Entry 7K0Q (electron microscopy, 3.30 A resolution); this record covers chains B and C of the 4 polymer chains in the assembly.

Chain B:
Name: Serine palmitoyltransferase 2
Organism: Homo sapiens
Notes: EC 2.3.1.50
UniProt: O15270 (SPTC2_HUMAN); residues 1-562 here = UniProt positions 1-562
Sequence (562 residues; numbered 1 to 562; the number before each row is that of its first residue):
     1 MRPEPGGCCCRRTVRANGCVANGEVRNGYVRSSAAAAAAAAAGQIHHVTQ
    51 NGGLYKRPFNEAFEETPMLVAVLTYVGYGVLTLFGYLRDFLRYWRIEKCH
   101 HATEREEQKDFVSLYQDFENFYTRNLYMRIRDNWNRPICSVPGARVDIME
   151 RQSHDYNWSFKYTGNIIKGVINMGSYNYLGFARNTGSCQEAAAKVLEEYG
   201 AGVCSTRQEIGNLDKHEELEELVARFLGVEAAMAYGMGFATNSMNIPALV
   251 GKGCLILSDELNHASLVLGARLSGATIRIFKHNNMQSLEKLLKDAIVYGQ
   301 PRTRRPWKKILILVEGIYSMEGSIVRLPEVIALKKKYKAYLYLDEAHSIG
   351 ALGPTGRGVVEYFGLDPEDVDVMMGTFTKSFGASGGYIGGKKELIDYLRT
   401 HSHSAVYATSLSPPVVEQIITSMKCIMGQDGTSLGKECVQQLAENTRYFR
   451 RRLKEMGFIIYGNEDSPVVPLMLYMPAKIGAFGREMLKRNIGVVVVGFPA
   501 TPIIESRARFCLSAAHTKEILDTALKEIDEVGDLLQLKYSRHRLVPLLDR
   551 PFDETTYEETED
Unresolved in the structure: 1-52, 545-562
Curated features (UniProtKB/Swiss-Prot):
  - modified residue: Lys-379 (N6-(pyridoxal phosphate)lysine)
  - natural variant: Ala-182 (A182P: In HSAN1C), Arg-183 (R183W: In HSAN1C), Val-359 (V359M: In HSAN1C loss of normal activity as measured by reduced formation of sphinganine), Gly-382 (G382V: In HSAN1C), Ile-504 (I504F: In HSAN1C loss of normal activity as measured by reduced formation of sphinganine)
  - mutagenesis: Tyr-122 (Y122A: Decreased catalytic activity with L-serine and palmitoyl-CoA as substrates. Does not affect the negative regulation by OMRDL3 and ceramides), Leu-126 (L126W: Some decrease in catalytic activity with L-serine and palmitoyl-CoA as substrates), Ile-130 (I130W: Loss of catalytic activity with L-serine and palmitoyl-CoA as substrates), Trp-134 (W134A: Loss of catalytic activity with L-serine and palmitoyl-CoA as substrates), Tyr-176 (Y176A: Loss of catalytic activity with L-serine and palmitoyl-CoA as substrates), Ser-258 (S258R: Loss of catalytic activity with L-serine and palmitoyl-CoA as substrates), Arg-302 (R302A: Reduces the dimerization propensity with SPTLC1; reduces the dimerization propensity with SPTLC1; when associated with A-305. Does not impair enzymatic activity ...), Arg-304 (R304A: Reduces the dimerization propensity with SPTLC1; when associated with A-302 and A-304. Does not impair enzymatic activity; when associated with A-302 and A-304), Arg-305 (R305A: Reduces the dimerization propensity with SPTLC1; when associated with A-302 and A-304. Does not impair enzymatic activity; when associated with A-302 and A-304), Met-320 (M320Q: Decreased catalytic activity with L-serine and palmitoyl-CoA as substrates), Thr-378 (T378A: Decreased catalytic activity with L-serine and palmitoyl-CoA as substrates), Lys-379 (K379A: Loss of catalytic activity with L-serine and palmitoyl-CoA as substrates), 3 further mutagenesis entries in UniProt
Residues lining bound ligands: pyridoxal phosphate / Myriocin: Tyr-78, Tyr-122, Leu-126, Tyr-127, Ile-130, Trp-134, Tyr-176, Met-237, Gly-238, Phe-239, Asn-242, His-263, Ser-265, Glu-315, Ser-319, Asp-344, Ala-346, His-347, Thr-376, Thr-378, Lys-379, Pro-476, Ile-479, Val-496, Gly-497, Phe-498, Pro-499, Arg-509
What the authors report for this chain:
  - mutagenesis - R302A/R304A/R305A: unchanged catalytic activity
  - disease-associated variants - I504F: decreased binding to ORM1-like protein 3 (proposed by the authors, not directly observed)
  - disease-associated variants - I504F (proposed by the authors, not directly observed)

Chain C:
Name: Serine palmitoyltransferase small subunit A
Organism: Homo sapiens
UniProt: Q969W0 (SPTSA_HUMAN); numbering as in UniProt (aligned over 1-71)
Sequence (71 residues; row label = number of the first residue in the row):
     1 MAGMALARAWKQMSWFYYQYLLVTALYMLEPWERTVFNSMLVSIVGMALY
    51 TGYVFMPQHIMAILHYFEIVQ
Unresolved in the structure: 1-7, 57-71
Curated features (UniProtKB/Swiss-Prot):
  - site: Met-28 (Within the serine palmitoyltransferase (SPT) complex, defines the length of the acyl chain-binding pocket, determining the acyl-CoA substrate preference)
  - natural variant: Thr-51 (T51I: In SPG90A)
  - mutagenesis: Met-28 (M28K: Within the serine palmitoyltransferase (SPT) complex, leads to a strong decrease in SPT catalytic activity with L-serine and palmitoyl-CoA as substrates), His-59 (H59L: Impaired down-regulation of SPT complex activity by ORMDL3)

Chain B / chain C interface:
Residue-residue contacts (26):
  Leu-73(B) with Val-23(C), hydrophobic
  Gly-77(B) with Ala-25(C)
  Leu-81(B) with Met-28(C), hydrophobic; Leu-29(C), hydrophobic
  Phe-84(B) with Glu-33(C)
  Arg-88(B) with Glu-30(C), salt bridge; Trp-32(C); Glu-33(C), salt bridge
  Leu-91(B) with Trp-32(C), hydrophobic
  Leu-126(B) with Met-28(C)
  Arg-129(B) with Met-28(C); Leu-29(C); Glu-30(C); Glu-33(C), salt bridge
  Tyr-156(B) with Glu-30(C); Pro-31(C)
  Ala-477(B) with Leu-22(C); Met-28(C), hydrophobic
  Ala-481(B) with Leu-22(C), hydrophobic
  Arg-484(B) with Tyr-27(C)
  Glu-485(B) with Tyr-18(C)
  Leu-534(B) with Trp-15(C); Gln-19(C), hydrogen bond (backbone-side chain)
  Leu-535(B) with Leu-22(C), hydrophobic
  Gln-536(B) with Trp-15(C); Gln-19(C)
Interface residues without a listed pair, chain B (19 interface residues in all): Val-80, Ile-130, Pro-476
Interface residues without a listed pair, chain C (15 interface residues in all): Thr-24, Phe-37

Summary:
19 residues of chain B face 15 of chain C across their interface; the contacts include 1 hydrogen bond and 3
salt bridges. Polar contacts include Arg-88(B)/Glu-30(C), Arg-88(B)/Glu-33(C) and Arg-129(B)/Glu-33(C). From
the paper: I504F of chain B reduces binding to ORM1-like protein 3; R302A/R304A/R305A of chain B leave
catalytic activity unchanged.
Chain B is Serine palmitoyltransferase 2 and chain C is Serine palmitoyltransferase small subunit A, both from
Homo sapiens; the structure, Human serine palmitoyltransferase complex SPTLC1/SPLTC2/ssSPTa/ORMDL3,
myriocin-bound, was determined by electron microscopy (same publication as 7K0I, 7K0J, 7K0K, 7K0L, 7K0M, 7K0N,
7K0O and 7K0P).
